PDB entry 6QA7 | X-ray diffraction, 2.36 A resolution | chain A

# Chain A
Protein: Glycogen phosphorylase, muscle form
From: Oryctolagus cuniculus
Notes: EC 2.4.1.1
UniProt: P00489 (PYGM_RABIT); residues 0-842 here correspond to UniProt positions 1-843 (UniProt number = residue number + 1)
Sequence (843 residues; each row starts with the number of its first residue; numbering starts at 0):
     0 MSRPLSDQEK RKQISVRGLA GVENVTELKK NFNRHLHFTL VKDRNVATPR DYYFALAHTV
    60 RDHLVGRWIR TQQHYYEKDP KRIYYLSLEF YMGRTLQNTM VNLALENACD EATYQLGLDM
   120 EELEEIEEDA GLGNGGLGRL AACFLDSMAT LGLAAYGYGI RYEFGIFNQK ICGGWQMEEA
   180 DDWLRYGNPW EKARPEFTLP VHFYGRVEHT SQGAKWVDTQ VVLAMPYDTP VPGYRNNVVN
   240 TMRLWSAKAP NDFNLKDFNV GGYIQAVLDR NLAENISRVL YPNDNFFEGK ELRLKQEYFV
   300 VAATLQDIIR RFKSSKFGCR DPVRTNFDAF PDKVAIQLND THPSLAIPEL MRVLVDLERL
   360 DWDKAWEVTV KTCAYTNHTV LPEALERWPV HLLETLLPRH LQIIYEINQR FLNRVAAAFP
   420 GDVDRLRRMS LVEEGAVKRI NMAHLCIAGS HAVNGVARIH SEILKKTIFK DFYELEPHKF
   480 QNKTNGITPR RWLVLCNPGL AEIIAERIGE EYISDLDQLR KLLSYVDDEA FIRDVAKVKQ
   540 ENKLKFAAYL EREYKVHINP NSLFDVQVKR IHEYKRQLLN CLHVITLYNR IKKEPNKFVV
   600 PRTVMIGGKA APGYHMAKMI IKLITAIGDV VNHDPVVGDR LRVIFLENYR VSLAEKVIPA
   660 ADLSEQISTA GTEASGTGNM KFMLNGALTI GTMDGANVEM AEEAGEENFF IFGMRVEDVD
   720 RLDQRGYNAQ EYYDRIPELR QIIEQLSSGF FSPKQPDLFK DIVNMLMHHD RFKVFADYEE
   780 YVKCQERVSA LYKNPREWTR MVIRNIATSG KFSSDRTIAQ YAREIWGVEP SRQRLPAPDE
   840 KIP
Not modelled in the structure: 0-11, 255-260, 315-323, 837-842
UniProt features mapped onto this chain:
  - binding site (AMP): D42, Y75, R309 to C318
  - site: C108 (Involved in the association of subunits), C142 (Involved in the association of subunits), Y155 (Can be labeled by an AMP analog)
  - modified residue: S1 (N-acetylserine), S14 (Phosphoserine), Y203 (Phosphotyrosine), Y226 (Phosphotyrosine), S429 (Phosphoserine), Y472 (Phosphotyrosine), S513 (Phosphoserine), K680 (N6-(pyridoxal phosphate)lysine), S746 (Phosphoserine), S747 (Phosphoserine)
Glycans and other covalent adducts: pyridoxal phosphate (PLP) linked to K680
Small-molecule neighbours:
  - HTW ((5S,7R,8S,9S,10R)-7-(hydroxymethyl)-2-naphthalen-1-yl-8,9,10-tris(oxidanyl)-6-oxa-1,3-diazaspiro[4.5]dec-1-en-4-one): E88, N133, G135, L136, L139, N282, D283, N284, F285, H341, H377, T378, A383, V455, N484, Y573, E672, A673, S674, G675, T676
  - pyridoxal phosphate (PLP): Y90, G134, G135, R138, W491, V567, K568, K574, Y648, R649, V650, A653, Q665, E672, G675, T676, G677

# Summary
Bound to chain A: compound HTW. Covalently linked pyridoxal phosphate: at K680. UniProt lists 12 AMP-binding
residues.
Chain A is Glycogen phosphorylase, muscle form (Oryctolagus cuniculus); the structure, Glycogen Phosphorylase
b in complex with 29, was determined by X-ray diffraction together with 6QA6 and 6QA8 from the same study.
